PDB entry 7RJD | electron microscopy, 3.20 A resolution | chains K and F of the 10 polymer chains in the assembly

[Chain K]
Protein: Cytochrome b
From: Candida albicans (strain SC5314 / ATCC MYA-2876)
Reference sequence: P0C8L0 (CYB_CANAL); residues 1-387 here = UniProt positions 1-387
Chain sequence (387 residues; numbered 1 to 387; the number before each row is that of its first residue):
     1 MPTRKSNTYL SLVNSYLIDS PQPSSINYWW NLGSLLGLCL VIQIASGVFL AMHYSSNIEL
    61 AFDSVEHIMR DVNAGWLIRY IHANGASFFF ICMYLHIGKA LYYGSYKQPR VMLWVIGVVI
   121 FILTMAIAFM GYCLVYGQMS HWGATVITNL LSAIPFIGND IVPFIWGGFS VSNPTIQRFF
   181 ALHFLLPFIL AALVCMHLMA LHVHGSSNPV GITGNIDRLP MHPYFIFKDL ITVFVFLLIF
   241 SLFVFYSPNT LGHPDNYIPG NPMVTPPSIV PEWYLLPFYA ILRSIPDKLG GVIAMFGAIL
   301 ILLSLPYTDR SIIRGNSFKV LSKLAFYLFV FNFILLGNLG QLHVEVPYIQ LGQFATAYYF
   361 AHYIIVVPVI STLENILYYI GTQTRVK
Unresolved in the structure: 384-387
Metal / ion sites: heme Fe site 1: His-82, His-183; heme Fe site 2: His-96, His-197
Residues lining bound ligands:
  - heme (HEM), molecule 1: Trp-29, Trp-30, Asn-31, Leu-32, Gly-33, Ser-34, Leu-36, Gly-37, Leu-40, Phe-89, Met-93, His-96, Ile-97, Lys-99, Ala-100, Ser-105, Arg-110, Leu-113, Trp-114, Gly-117, Val-118, Ile-120, Phe-121, Val-194, His-197, Leu-198, Leu-201, Gly-205, Ser-206, Ser-207
  - heme (HEM), molecule 2: Leu-40, Gln-43, Ile-44, Gly-47, Val-48, Leu-50, Ala-51, Tyr-54, Val-65, Ile-68, Arg-79, His-82, Ala-83, Ala-86, Phe-89, Phe-90, Thr-124, Ile-127, Ala-128, Gly-131, Tyr-132, Leu-134, Val-135, Phe-180, His-183, Phe-184, Pro-187, Leu-190, Asn-256, Glu-272, Tyr-274
  - ubiquinone-10 (U10), molecule 1: Tyr-16, Leu-17, Ser-20, Gln-22, Ile-26, Trp-30, Gly-33, Ser-34, Gly-37, Val-194, Cys-195, Leu-198, Leu-201, Ser-206, Met-221, Asp-229
  - ubiquinone-10 (U10), molecule 2: Ile-122, Leu-123, Met-125, Ala-126, Phe-129, Gly-143, Val-146, Ile-147, Ile-269, Pro-271, Leu-275, Phe-278, Tyr-279, Leu-282, Met-295, Phe-296, Ile-299
Curated features (UniProtKB/Swiss-Prot):
  - binding site (heme b): His-82, His-96, His-183, His-197

[Chain F]
Protein: Ubiquinol--cytochrome-c reductase subunit 8
From: Candida albicans (strain SC5314 / ATCC MYA-2876)
Reference sequence: A0A1D8PHA2 (A0A1D8PHA2_CANAL); numbering as in UniProt (aligned over 1-95)
Chain sequence (95 residues; numbered 1 to 95; the number before each row is that of its first residue):
     1 MAGAPHPHTY MGWWGSLGSP KQKYITQYTI SPYAAKPLKG AAYNAVFNTF RRTKNQFLYV
    61 AIPFVVVWSI WTRARDYNEY LYTKEGREEL ERVNV
Unresolved in the structure: 1-8, 94-95

[Interface between chain K and chain F]
Residue-residue contacts (50; chain K residue first):
  Ser-15(K) / Trp-13(F)
  Asp-19(K) / Trp-13(F)
  Asp-19(K) / Trp-14(F)  hydrogen bond (backbone-side chain)
  Pro-21(K) / Met-11(F)  hydrophobic
  Pro-21(K) / Trp-13(F)
  Pro-21(K) / Trp-14(F)  hydrophobic
  His-202(K) / Trp-13(F)
  Val-203(K) / Thr-9(F)
  His-204(K) / Tyr-10(F)
  His-204(K) / Met-11(F)
  Gly-205(K) / Met-11(F)
  Asn-215(K) / Tyr-10(F)  hydrogen bond (side chain-backbone)
  Asn-215(K) / Leu-17(F)  hydrogen bond (side chain-backbone)
  Asn-215(K) / Gly-18(F)
  Asn-215(K) / Ser-19(F)
  Ile-216(K) / Gln-22(F)
  Arg-218(K) / Met-11(F)  hydrogen bond
  Arg-218(K) / Trp-14(F)
  Arg-218(K) / Leu-17(F)
  Leu-219(K) / Trp-14(F)
  Pro-220(K) / Trp-14(F)
  Lys-323(K) / Gln-56(F)
  Lys-323(K) / Tyr-59(F)
  Leu-324(K) / Tyr-59(F)  hydrophobic
  Leu-324(K) / Pro-63(F)
  Tyr-327(K) / Tyr-59(F)
  Tyr-327(K) / Val-60(F)
  Tyr-327(K) / Pro-63(F)
  Leu-328(K) / Pro-63(F)
  Leu-328(K) / Val-67(F)  hydrophobic
  Phe-331(K) / Val-60(F)
  Phe-331(K) / Pro-63(F)
  Phe-331(K) / Phe-64(F)
  Phe-331(K) / Val-67(F)  hydrophobic
  Asn-338(K) / Trp-71(F)
  Leu-342(K) / Trp-71(F)  hydrophobic
  Glu-345(K) / Asn-78(F)
  Glu-345(K) / Tyr-82(F)  hydrogen bond
  Val-346(K) / Tyr-77(F)  hydrophobic
  Val-346(K) / Leu-81(F)  hydrophobic
  Val-346(K) / Leu-90(F)  hydrophobic
  Val-346(K) / Val-93(F)  hydrophobic
  Pro-347(K) / Ala-74(F)
  Pro-347(K) / Tyr-77(F)  hydrophobic
  Pro-347(K) / Asn-78(F)
  Tyr-348(K) / Trp-71(F)  hydrophobic
  Tyr-348(K) / Arg-75(F)
  Tyr-348(K) / Asn-78(F)
  Leu-351(K) / Ile-70(F)  hydrophobic
  Leu-351(K) / Ala-74(F)  hydrophobic
Also at the interface, not in a pair above, chain K (32 interface residues in all): Ser-20, Tyr-102, Pro-109, Asp-217, Val-320, Asn-332, Leu-335, Leu-339
Also at the interface, not in a pair above, chain F (30 interface residues in all): Gly-12, Pro-20, Gln-27, Leu-58, Ile-62

[In short]
Chain K and chain F form an interface of 32 and 30 residues respectively, with 5 hydrogen bonds. Polar
contacts include Asp-19(K)/Trp-14(F), Asn-215(K)/Tyr-10(F) and Asn-215(K)/Leu-17(F). Chain K binds heme and
ubiquinone-10. UniProt lists 4 heme b-binding residues on chain K.
Here chain K is Cytochrome b and chain F is Ubiquinol--cytochrome-c reductase subunit 8, both from Candida
albicans (strain SC5314 / ATCC MYA-2876). Entry 7RJD (Complex III2 from Candida albicans, inhibitor free,
Rieske head domain in c position) was determined by electron microscopy, deposited together with 7RJA, 7RJB,
7RJC and 7RJE.
